PDB entry 6AK8 | X-ray diffraction, 1.74 A resolution | chains A and P of the 4 polymer chains in the assembly

Chain A:
Protein: DNA-directed DNA/RNA polymerase mu
Organism: Homo sapiens
Notes: EC 2.7.7.7; engineered mutation(s): deletions 398-410
UniProt: Q9NP87 (DPOLM_HUMAN); residue numbers follow UniProt; this construct covers 132-397, 411-494
Amino-acid sequence (356 residues; numbered 127 to 494; 12 numbers in that range are skipped by the numbering (no residue carries them; nothing is unmodelled there); the number before each row is that of its first residue):
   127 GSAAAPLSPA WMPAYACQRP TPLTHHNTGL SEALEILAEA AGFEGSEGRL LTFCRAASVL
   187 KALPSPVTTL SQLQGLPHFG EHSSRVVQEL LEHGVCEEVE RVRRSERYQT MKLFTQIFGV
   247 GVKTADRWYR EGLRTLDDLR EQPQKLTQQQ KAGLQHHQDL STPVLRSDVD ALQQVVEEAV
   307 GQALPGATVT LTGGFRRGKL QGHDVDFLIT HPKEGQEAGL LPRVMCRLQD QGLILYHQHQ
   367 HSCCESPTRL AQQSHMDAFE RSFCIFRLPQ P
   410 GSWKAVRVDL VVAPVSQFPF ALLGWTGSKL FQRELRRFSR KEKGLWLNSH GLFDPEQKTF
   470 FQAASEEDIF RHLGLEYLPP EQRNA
Not modelled in the structure: 127-137, 366-383
Sequence notes: expression tag (127-131); linker (410)
Metal / ion sites: Na+: Thr-241, Ile-243, Val-246 (shared with DT3(P) of chain P); Ca2+ site 1: Asp-330, Asp-332 (together with 8-oxo-2'-deoxyguanosine-5'-triphosphate); Ca2+ site 2: Asp-330, Asp-332, Asp-418 (together with 8-oxo-2'-deoxyguanosine-5'-triphosphate) (shared with DA4(P) of chain P)
Small-molecule neighbours: 8-oxo-2'-deoxyguanosine-5'-triphosphate (8DG): Gly-319, Gly-320, Arg-323, Lys-325, Gln-327, Gly-328, His-329, Asp-330, Asp-332, Gly-433, Trp-434, Thr-435, Gly-436, Ser-437, Lys-438, Gln-441, Arg-445
UniProt features mapped onto this chain:
  - region: Arg-323 to Asp-332 (Involved in ssDNA binding)
  - binding site (Mg(2+)): Asp-330, Asp-332, Asp-418
  - site: Gly-433 (Responsible for the low discrimination between dNTP and rNTP)

Chain P:
Molecule: 4-nt DNA strand
Sequence (4 nucleotides; numbered 1 to 4; the number before each row is that of its first residue):
     1 CGTA
Metal / ion sites: Na+: DT3 (shared with Thr-241(A), Ile-243(A), Val-246(A) of chain A); Ca2+: DA4 (together with 8-oxo-2'-deoxyguanosine-5'-triphosphate) (shared with Asp-330(A), Asp-332(A), Asp-418(A) of chain A)

How chain A and chain P interact:
Residue-residue contacts - 21 pairs, chain A then chain P:
  Ile-243(A) with DT3(P), phosphate contact
  Phe-244(A) with DT3(P), phosphate contact
  Gly-245(A) with DG2(P), phosphate contact; DT3(P), hydrogen bond to the phosphate
  Val-246(A) with DG2(P), hydrogen bond to the phosphate; DT3(P), hydrogen bond to the phosphate
  Gly-247(A) with DG2(P), hydrogen bond to the phosphate; DT3(P), phosphate contact
  Lys-249(A) with DC1(P), phosphate contact; DG2(P), phosphate contact
  Thr-250(A) with DC1(P), hydrogen bond to the phosphate; DG2(P), hydrogen bond to the phosphate
  Gln-275(A) with DG2(P), sugar contact
  His-329(A) with DA4(P), salt bridge to the phosphate
  Asp-332(A) with DA4(P), phosphate contact
  Phe-389(A) with DT3(P), sugar contact; DA4(P), sugar contact
  Arg-416(A) with DT3(P), phosphate contact; DA4(P), salt bridge to the phosphate
  Asp-418(A) with DA4(P), sugar contact
  Trp-434(A) with DA4(P), phosphate contact
Also at the interface, not in a pair above, chain A (17 interface residues in all): Val-248, Asp-330, Arg-387

Summary:
17 residues of chain A and 4 residues of chain P are in contact, with 6 hydrogen bonds and 2 salt bridges.
Polar pairs include Gly-245(A)/DT3(P), Val-246(A)/DG2(P) and Val-246(A)/DT3(P). Chain A binds
8-oxo-2'-deoxyguanosine-5'-triphosphate. Curated annotation (UniProt) lists 3 Mg2+-binding residues on chain
A.
Chain A is DNA-directed DNA/RNA polymerase mu (Homo sapiens) and chain P is a 4-nt DNA strand; the structure,
Pre-catalytic Ternary Complex of Human DNA Polymerase Mu with Templating Adenine and Incoming Ca-8oxodGTP, was
determined by X-ray diffraction together with 6AK9, 6AKH, 6IPD, 6IPE, 6IPF and 6IPG from the same study.
